PDB entry 6IDG | X-ray diffraction, 2.00 A resolution | chains L and H of the 3 polymer chains in the assembly

[Chain L]
Protein: Anti-(6-4) photoproduct antibody 64M-5 Fab (light chain)
Organism: Mus musculus
Notes: antibody fragment or engineered binder
Amino-acid sequence (217 residues; row label = number of the first residue in the row; note: 1 number in that range is skipped by the numbering (no residue carries it; nothing is unmodelled there); a row labelled like 27A-27E holds insertion residues (27A, then the next letters in order)):
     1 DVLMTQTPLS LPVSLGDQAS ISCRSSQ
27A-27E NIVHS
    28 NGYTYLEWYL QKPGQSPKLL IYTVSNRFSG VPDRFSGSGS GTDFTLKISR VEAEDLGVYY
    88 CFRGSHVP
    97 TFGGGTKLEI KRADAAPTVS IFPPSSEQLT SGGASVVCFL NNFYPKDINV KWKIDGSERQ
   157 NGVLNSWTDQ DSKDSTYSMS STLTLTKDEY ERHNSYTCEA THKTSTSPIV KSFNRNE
Disulfides: Cys23-Cys88, Cys134-Cys194

[Chain H]
Protein: Anti-(6-4) photoproduct antibody 64M-5 Fab (heavy chain)
Organism: Mus musculus
Notes: antibody fragment or engineered binder
Amino-acid sequence (221 residues; numbered 1 to 229 plus 7 insertion-coded residues; 15 numbers in that range are skipped by the numbering (no residue carries them; nothing is unmodelled there); the number before each row is that of its first residue; a row labelled like 82A-82C holds insertion residues (82A, then the next letters in order)):
     1 EVQLQQSGTV LARPGASVKM SCKASGYTFT NYWMHWIKQR PGQGLEWIGT IY
   52A P
    53 GNSDTTYSQK FKGKAKLTAV TSTSTAYMEL
82A-82C SSL
    83 TNEDSAVYYC SRRNYGSS
100I-100K YAM
   101 DYWGQGTSVT VSSAKTTPPS VYPLAPGSAA
   133 QTNSMVTLGC LVKGYFPEPV TV
   156 TW
   162 NSGSLSSG
   171 VHTFPAVLQS
   183 DLYTLSSSVT VPSS
   199 TW
   202 PSETVTCNVA HPASSTKVDK KI
   226 VPRD
Disulfides: Cys22-Cys92, Cys142-Cys208

[Interface between chain L and chain H]
Residue-residue contacts (84; chain L residue first):
  Glu34(L) - Arg95(H)  salt bridge
  Glu34(L) - Tyr100I(H)
  Glu34(L) - Ala100J(H)
  Tyr36(L) - Ala100J(H)
  Tyr36(L) - Met100K(H)  hydrogen bond (side chain-backbone)
  Gln38(L) - Gln39(H)
  Gln38(L) - Leu45(H)
  Gln38(L) - Tyr91(H)  hydrogen bond
  Gln42(L) - Tyr91(H)
  Ser43(L) - Tyr91(H)
  Ser43(L) - Gly104(H)  hydrogen bond (side chain-backbone)
  Ser43(L) - Gln105(H)
  Pro44(L) - Leu45(H)  hydrophobic
  Pro44(L) - Tyr91(H)
  Pro44(L) - Trp103(H)
  Leu46(L) - Ser100(H)
  Leu46(L) - Ala100J(H)  hydrophobic
  Leu46(L) - Met100K(H)
  Tyr49(L) - Ser99(H)  hydrogen bond (side chain-backbone)
  Tyr49(L) - Ser100(H)
  Tyr49(L) - Tyr100I(H)
  Tyr49(L) - Ala100J(H)  hydrophobic
  Phe55(L) - Asp101(H)
  Tyr87(L) - Gly44(H)
  Tyr87(L) - Leu45(H)
  Phe89(L) - Trp47(H)
  Phe89(L) - Arg95(H)
  Phe89(L) - Met100K(H)  hydrophobic
  Gly91(L) - Arg95(H)
  Pro95(L) - Trp47(H)
  Phe98(L) - Ile37(H)  hydrophobic
  Phe98(L) - Leu45(H)
  Phe98(L) - Glu46(H)
  Phe98(L) - Trp47(H)
  Phe98(L) - Met100K(H)  hydrophobic
  Ser116(L) - Thr139(H)
  Ile117(L) - Gln133(H)
  Phe118(L) - Leu124(H)
  Phe118(L) - Ala125(H)
  Phe118(L) - Pro126(H)
  Phe118(L) - Thr139(H)
  Pro119(L) - Ala125(H)
  Pro119(L) - Gly127(H)
  Pro119(L) - Arg228(H)  hydrogen bond (backbone-side chain)
  Pro120(L) - Arg228(H)  hydrogen bond (backbone-side chain)
  Ser121(L) - Tyr122(H)
  Ser121(L) - Pro123(H)
  Ser121(L) - Arg228(H)
  Glu123(L) - Pro123(H)
  Glu123(L) - Lys221(H)
  Gln124(L) - Tyr122(H)
  Ser127(L) - Tyr122(H)
  Ser131(L) - Leu143(H)
  Ser131(L) - Lys145(H)
  Val133(L) - Leu124(H)  hydrophobic
  Phe135(L) - Leu124(H)  hydrophobic
  Phe135(L) - Phe174(H)  hydrophobic
  Phe135(L) - Ser188(H)
  Phe135(L) - Ser190(H)
  Asn137(L) - His172(H)
  Asn137(L) - Phe174(H)
  Asn137(L) - Ser190(H)  hydrogen bond
  Asn138(L) - His172(H)  hydrogen bond
  Leu160(L) - Val177(H)  hydrophobic
  Leu160(L) - Gln179(H)
  Leu160(L) - Thr186(H)
  Asn161(L) - Val177(H)
  Ser162(L) - Phe174(H)
  Ser162(L) - Pro175(H)  hydrogen bond (side chain-backbone)
  Ser162(L) - Val177(H)
  Trp163(L) - Pro175(H)
  Thr164(L) - Thr173(H)
  Thr164(L) - Phe174(H)
  Ser174(L) - His172(H)  hydrogen bond
  Ser174(L) - Phe174(H)
  Met175(L) - Phe174(H)
  Ser176(L) - Phe174(H)
  Ser176(L) - Ser188(H)  hydrogen bond
  Thr180(L) - Lys145(H)
  Lys207(L) - Gln133(H)
  Ser208(L) - Gln133(H)  hydrogen bond (backbone-side chain)
  Glu213(L) - Gly127(H)
  Glu213(L) - Ser128(H)
  Glu213(L) - Asp229(H)
Also at the interface, not in a pair above, chain L (44 interface residues in all): Tyr32, Thr50, Thr178, Phe209
Also at the interface, not in a pair above, chain H (43 interface residues in all): Leu140, Gly141, Ser189

[Summary]
The interface between chain L and chain H involves 44 residues on one side and 43 on the other, with 12
hydrogen bonds and 1 salt bridge. Polar pairs include Glu34(L)-Arg95(H), Tyr36(L)-Met100K(H) and
Gln38(L)-Tyr91(H).
Chain L is Anti-(6-4) photoproduct antibody 64M-5 Fab (light chain) and chain H is Anti-(6-4) photoproduct
antibody 64M-5 Fab (heavy chain), both from Mus musculus; the structure, antibody 64M-5 Fab in complex with
dT(6-4)T, was determined by X-ray diffraction together with 6IDH from the same study.
